3ANY - chains A and D of the 4 polymer chains in the assembly; structure by X-ray diffraction, 2.10 A resolution.

Chain A:
Protein: Ethanolamine ammonia-lyase heavy chain
Organism: Escherichia coli
Notes: EC 4.3.1.7
UniProtKB: P0AEJ6 (EUTB_ECOLI); residue numbers follow UniProt; this construct covers 1-453
Sequence (453 residues; each row starts with the number of its first residue):
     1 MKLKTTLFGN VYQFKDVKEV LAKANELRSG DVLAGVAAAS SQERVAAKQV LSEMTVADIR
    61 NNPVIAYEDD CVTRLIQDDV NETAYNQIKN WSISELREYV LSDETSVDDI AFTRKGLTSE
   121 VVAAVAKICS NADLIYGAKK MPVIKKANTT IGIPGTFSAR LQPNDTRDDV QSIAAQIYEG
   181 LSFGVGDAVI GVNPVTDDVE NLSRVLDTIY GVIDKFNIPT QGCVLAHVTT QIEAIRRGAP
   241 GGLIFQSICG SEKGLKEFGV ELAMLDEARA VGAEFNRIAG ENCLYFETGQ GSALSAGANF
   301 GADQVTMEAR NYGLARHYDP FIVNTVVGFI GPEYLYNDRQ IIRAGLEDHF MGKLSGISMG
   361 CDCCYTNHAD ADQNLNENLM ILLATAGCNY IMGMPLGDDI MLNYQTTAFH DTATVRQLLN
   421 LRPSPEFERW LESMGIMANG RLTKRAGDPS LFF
Small-molecule neighbours:
  - (2R)-2-aminopropan-1-ol (2A3): Arg160, Gln162, Asn193, Leu225, Glu287, Val326, Phe329, Asp362, Met392, Leu402, Tyr404
  - cobalamin (B12): Asn193, Pro194, Val195, Asp197, Leu225, Ala226, His227, Phe245, Gln246, Ser247, Glu257, Phe258, Ser295, Phe329, Ile330, Tyr334, Met401, Leu402, Asn403
Curated features (UniProtKB/Swiss-Prot):
  - binding site (substrate): Arg160 to Gln162, Asn193, Glu287, Asp362
  - binding site (adenosylcob(III)alamin): Pro194, Gln246, Ser295, Met401

Chain D:
Protein: Ethanolamine ammonia-lyase light chain
Organism: Escherichia coli
Notes: EC 4.3.1.7
UniProtKB: P19636 (EUTC_ECOLI); residues 44-295 here = UniProt positions 44-295
Sequence (263 residues; each row starts with the number of its first residue):
    33 MDQSSHHHHH HALDLGSAEA KAWIGVENPH RADVLTELRR STVARVCTGR AGPRPRTQAL
    93 LRFLADHSRS KDTVLKEVPE EWVKAQGLLE VRSEISDKNL YLTRPDMGRR LCAEAVEALK
   153 AQCVANPDVQ VVISDGLSTD AITVNYEEIL PPLMAGLKQA GLKVGTPFFV RYGRVKIEDQ
   213 IGEILGAKVV ILLVGERPGL GQSESLSCYA VYSPRMATTV EADRTCISNI HQGGTPPVEA
   273 AAVIVDLAKR MLEQKASGIN MTR
Unresolved in the structure: 33-43
Sequence notes: expression tag (33-43)
Small-molecule neighbours: cobalamin (B12): Tyr133, Arg141, Gly168, Leu169, Arg206, Val207, Lys208, Val226, Gly227, Glu228, Arg229, Ser239, Tyr241, Glu253, Arg256, Cys258, Ile259, Ser260, Asn261
Curated features (UniProtKB/Swiss-Prot):
  - binding site (adenosylcob(III)alamin): Val207, Glu228, Cys258

Interface between chain A and chain D:
Contacting residue pairs - 46 pairs, chain A then chain D:
  Lys2(A) - Ala44(D)
  Thr5(A) - Leu45(D)
  Thr6(A) - Leu45(D)
  Thr6(A) - Asp46(D)
  Leu7(A) - Asp46(D)
  Leu7(A) - Leu47(D)  hydrophobic
  Leu7(A) - Ala97(D)  hydrophobic
  Phe8(A) - Asp46(D)  hydrogen bond (backbone-side chain)
  Phe8(A) - Gly48(D)
  Phe8(A) - Ala97(D)
  Phe8(A) - Asp98(D)
  Phe8(A) - Arg101(D)
  Gly9(A) - Asp46(D)  hydrogen bond (backbone-side chain)
  Ser41(A) - Ser100(D)
  Gln42(A) - Ser100(D)  hydrogen bond (side chain-backbone)
  Gln42(A) - Arg101(D)
  Gln42(A) - Asp104(D)  hydrogen bond
  Val45(A) - Leu93(D)
  Val45(A) - Leu96(D)
  Val45(A) - Ala97(D)
  Lys48(A) - Leu93(D)
  Lys48(A) - Leu96(D)
  Gln49(A) - Leu45(D)  hydrogen bond (side chain-backbone)
  Gln49(A) - Leu47(D)
  Gln49(A) - Leu93(D)
  Ser52(A) - Leu93(D)
  Ser94(A) - Thr89(D)  hydrogen bond (backbone-side chain)
  Arg97(A) - Pro87(D)  hydrogen bond (side chain-backbone)
  Arg97(A) - Arg88(D)
  Arg97(A) - Thr89(D)  hydrogen bond
  Arg97(A) - Leu92(D)
  Glu98(A) - Ala83(D)
  Glu98(A) - Arg88(D)  salt bridge
  Glu98(A) - Thr89(D)  hydrogen bond (side chain-backbone)
  Leu101(A) - Ala83(D)
  Leu101(A) - Gly84(D)
  Leu101(A) - Arg86(D)
  Ser102(A) - Gly84(D)
  Asp103(A) - Gly84(D)
  Asp103(A) - Pro85(D)
  Ile128(A) - Leu92(D)
  Ser130(A) - Arg86(D)  hydrogen bond
  Ala132(A) - Arg86(D)
  Asp133(A) - Arg86(D)  salt bridge
  Asp133(A) - Leu92(D)
  Tyr136(A) - Pro85(D)
Interface residues without a listed pair, chain A (24 interface residues in all): Glu53
Interface residues without a listed pair, chain D (21 interface residues in all): Arg82

Summary:
The interface between chain A and chain D involves 24 residues on one side and 21 on the other, with 10
hydrogen bonds and 2 salt bridges. Polar contacts include Glu98(A)-Arg88(D), Asp133(A)-Arg86(D) and
Phe8(A)-Asp46(D). Bound to chain A: (2R)-2-aminopropan-1-ol and cobalamin.
Chain A is Ethanolamine ammonia-lyase heavy chain and chain D is Ethanolamine ammonia-lyase light chain, both
from Escherichia coli; the structure, Crystal structure of ethanolamine ammonia-lyase from escherichia coli
complexed with CN-CBL and (R)-2-amino-1-propanol, was determined by X-ray diffraction, deposited together with
3AO0.
